PDB entry 5EBM | X-ray diffraction, 2.50 A resolution | chains A and C of the 3 polymer chains in the assembly

Chain A:
Molecule: Antibody Fab Fragment Light Chain
From: Mus musculus
Notes: antibody fragment or engineered binder
Amino-acid sequence (218 residues; each row starts with the number of its first residue):
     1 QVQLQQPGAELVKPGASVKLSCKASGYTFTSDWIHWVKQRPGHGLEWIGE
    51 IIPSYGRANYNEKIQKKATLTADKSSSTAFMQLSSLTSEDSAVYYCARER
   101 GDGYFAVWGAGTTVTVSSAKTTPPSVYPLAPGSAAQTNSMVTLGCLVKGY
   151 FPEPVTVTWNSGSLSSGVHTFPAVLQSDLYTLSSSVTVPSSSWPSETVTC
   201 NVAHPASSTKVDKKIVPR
Cystine bridges: Cys-22/Cys-96, Cys-145/Cys-200

Chain C:
Molecule: pH-gated potassium channel KcsA
From: Streptomyces lividans
Reference sequence: P0A334 (KCSA_STRLI); residue numbers follow UniProt; this construct covers 1-125
Amino-acid sequence (125 residues; each row starts with the number of its first residue):
     1 MAPMLSGLLARLVKLLLGRHGSALHWRAAGAATVLLVIVLLAGSYLAVLA
    51 ERGAPGAQLITYPRALWWSVETATGVGYGDLYPVTLWGRLVAVVVMVAGI
   101 TSFGLVTAALATWFVGREQERRGHF
Unresolved in the structure: 1-23, 125
Sequence notes: engineered mutation Ala-2 (Pro in P0A334), Gly-75 (Thr in P0A334)
Metal / ion sites: K+ site 1 near Gly-75 (its only coordinating residue here); K+ site 2 near Gly-77 (its only coordinating residue here)
Residues lining bound ligands:
  - diacyl glycerol (DGA): Leu-41, Ser-44, Tyr-45, Tyr-62, Pro-63, Leu-66, Trp-67, Val-70, Val-84, Thr-85, Leu-86, Arg-89, Leu-90
  - nonan-1-ol (F09): Leu-46, Leu-49, Ala-50, Trp-87, Leu-90, Val-91
UniProt features mapped onto this chain:
  - mutagenesis: Glu-71 (E71A: Prevents channel inactivation)

How chain A and chain C interact:
Residue-residue contacts - 22 pairs, chain A then chain C:
  Ser-31(A) / Tyr-62(C)
  Trp-33(A) / Arg-52(C)
  Trp-33(A) / Tyr-62(C)  hydrogen bond
  Glu-50(A) / Arg-52(C)  salt bridge
  Ile-52(A) / Tyr-45(C)
  Ile-52(A) / Leu-49(C)  hydrophobic
  Ile-52(A) / Tyr-62(C)
  Ser-54(A) / Tyr-45(C)  hydrogen bond
  Tyr-55(A) / Leu-49(C)
  Arg-57(A) / Leu-49(C)
  Arg-57(A) / Arg-52(C)  hydrogen bond (side chain-backbone)
  Asn-59(A) / Arg-52(C)  hydrogen bond (side chain-backbone)
  Asn-59(A) / Gly-53(C)
  Glu-62(A) / Gly-53(C)
  Glu-62(A) / Pro-55(C)
  Glu-99(A) / Arg-52(C)  salt bridge
  Gly-101(A) / Arg-52(C)
  Gly-101(A) / Thr-61(C)
  Gly-101(A) / Tyr-62(C)  hydrogen bond (backbone-backbone)
  Gly-101(A) / Pro-63(C)
  Asp-102(A) / Thr-61(C)
  Gly-103(A) / Thr-61(C)
Interface residues without a listed pair, chain A (16 interface residues in all): Thr-30, His-35, Arg-100
Interface residues without a listed pair, chain C (9 interface residues in all): Val-48

In short:
16 residues of chain A and 9 residues of chain C are in contact; the contacts include 5 hydrogen bonds and 2
salt bridges. Polar pairs include Glu-50(A)/Arg-52(C), Glu-99(A)/Arg-52(C) and Trp-33(A)/Tyr-62(C). Nonan-1-ol
is bound between chain A and chain C.
Chain A is Antibody Fab Fragment Light Chain (Mus musculus) and chain C is pH-gated potassium channel KcsA
(Streptomyces lividans); the structure, KcsA T75G mutant in the nonconductive state, was determined by X-ray
diffraction (same publication as 5EBL, 5EBW, 5EC1 and 5EC2).
